PDB entry 1X3E | X-ray diffraction, 2.15 A resolution | chains A and B

# Chain A (and B)
Molecule: Single-strand binding protein
From: Mycobacterium smegmatis
Notes: chain B of this document is another copy of the same molecule, construct and numbering; everything in this record applies to it too
UniProt: Q9AFI5 (SSB_MYCSM); residue numbers follow UniProt; this construct covers 1-165
Chain sequence (165 residues; each row starts with the number of its first residue):
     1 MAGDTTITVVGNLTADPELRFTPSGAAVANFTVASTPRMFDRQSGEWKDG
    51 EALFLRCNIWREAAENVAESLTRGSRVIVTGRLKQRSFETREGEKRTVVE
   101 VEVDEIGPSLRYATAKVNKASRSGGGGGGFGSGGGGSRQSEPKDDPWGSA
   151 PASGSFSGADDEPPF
Not modelled in the structure: 1-2, 40-45, 92-93, 121-165 (chain B: 1, 121-165)
Ion coordination: Cd2+: Glu100 (shared with Glu62(B), Glu65(B) of chain B)
From the paper describing this entry:
  - conformationally variable residues (loop rearrangement): Gln85 to Val98

# Interface between chain A and chain B
Pairs across the interface (70):
  Thr8(A) - Thr8(B)  hydrogen bond
  Thr8(A) - Thr80(B)
  Val10(A) - Glu105(B)
  Glu62(A) - Arg111(B)
  Glu62(A) - Tyr112(B)
  Ala63(A) - Leu110(B)
  Ala63(A) - Arg111(B)
  Asn66(A) - Leu110(B)  hydrogen bond (side chain-backbone)
  Asn66(A) - Arg111(B)  hydrogen bond (side chain-backbone)
  Asn66(A) - Tyr112(B)
  Asn66(A) - Ala113(B)  hydrogen bond (side chain-backbone)
  Asn66(A) - Thr114(B)
  Val67(A) - Leu110(B)  hydrophobic
  Glu69(A) - Thr114(B)
  Ser70(A) - Leu110(B)
  Ser70(A) - Thr114(B)
  Ser70(A) - Ala115(B)  hydrogen bond (side chain-backbone)
  Leu71(A) - Leu110(B)  hydrophobic
  Gly74(A) - Lys119(B)  hydrogen bond (backbone-side chain)
  Arg76(A) - Glu105(B)  salt bridge
  Ile78(A) - Ile78(B)  hydrophobic
  Ile78(A) - Glu105(B)
  Ile78(A) - Ile106(B)
  Ile78(A) - Gly107(B)
  Asp104(A) - Arg111(B)
  Glu105(A) - Val10(B)
  Glu105(A) - Arg76(B)  salt bridge
  Glu105(A) - Ile78(B)
  Glu105(A) - Ser109(B)  hydrogen bond
  Glu105(A) - Arg111(B)  salt bridge
  Ile106(A) - Ile78(B)
  Ile106(A) - Ser109(B)
  Ile106(A) - Leu110(B)  hydrogen bond (backbone-backbone)
  Gly107(A) - Ile78(B)
  Gly107(A) - Pro108(B)
  Pro108(A) - Gly107(B)
  Pro108(A) - Pro108(B)
  Pro108(A) - Val117(B)  hydrophobic
  Ser109(A) - Glu105(B)  hydrogen bond
  Ser109(A) - Ile106(B)
  Leu110(A) - Ala63(B)
  Leu110(A) - Asn66(B)  hydrogen bond (backbone-side chain)
  Leu110(A) - Ser70(B)
  Leu110(A) - Leu71(B)  hydrophobic
  Leu110(A) - Ile106(B)  hydrogen bond (backbone-backbone)
  Leu110(A) - Pro108(B)
  Arg111(A) - Asn66(B)  hydrogen bond (backbone-side chain)
  Arg111(A) - Asp104(B)
  Arg111(A) - Glu105(B)  salt bridge
  Tyr112(A) - Lys119(B)
  Tyr112(A) - Ala120(B)  hydrogen bond (backbone-backbone)
  Ala113(A) - Asn66(B)
  Ala113(A) - Asn118(B)
  Ala113(A) - Lys119(B)
  Thr114(A) - Asn66(B)
  Thr114(A) - Ser70(B)
  Thr114(A) - Val117(B)
  Thr114(A) - Asn118(B)  hydrogen bond (backbone-backbone)
  Ala115(A) - Ser70(B)  hydrogen bond (backbone-side chain)
  Ala115(A) - Lys116(B)
  Lys116(A) - Ala115(B)
  Lys116(A) - Lys116(B)  hydrogen bond (backbone-backbone)
  Val117(A) - Ser70(B)
  Val117(A) - Pro108(B)  hydrophobic
  Val117(A) - Thr114(B)
  Asn118(A) - Ala113(B)
  Asn118(A) - Thr114(B)  hydrogen bond (backbone-backbone)
  Lys119(A) - Tyr112(B)
  Lys119(A) - Ala113(B)
  Ala120(A) - Tyr112(B)  hydrogen bond (backbone-backbone)
Other interface residues (no listed pair), chain A (30 interface residues in all): Thr80
Other interface residues (no listed pair), chain B (28 interface residues in all): Val67, Glu69

# Summary
30 residues of chain A and 28 residues of chain B are in contact; the contacts include 18 hydrogen bonds and 4
salt bridges. Polar contacts include Arg76(A)-Glu105(B), Glu105(A)-Arg111(B) and Thr8(A)-Thr8(B). From the
paper: conformational variability at Gln85(A).
Chain A and chain B are both Single-strand binding protein (Mycobacterium smegmatis); the structure, Crystal
structure of the single-stranded DNA-binding protein from Mycobacterium smegmatis, was determined by X-ray
diffraction, deposited together with 1X3F and 1X3G.
